PDB entry 9JQD | electron microscopy, 1.81 A resolution | chains A and F of the 24 polymer chains in the assembly

[Chain A (and F)]
Name: Ferritin heavy chain
Organism: Homo sapiens
Notes: EC 1.16.3.1; chain F of this document is another copy of the same molecule, construct and numbering; everything in this record applies to it too
UniProtKB: P02794 (FRIH_HUMAN); residues 0-182 here correspond to UniProt positions 1-183 (UniProt number = residue number + 1)
Sequence (183 residues; row label = number of the first residue in the row; numbering starts at 0):
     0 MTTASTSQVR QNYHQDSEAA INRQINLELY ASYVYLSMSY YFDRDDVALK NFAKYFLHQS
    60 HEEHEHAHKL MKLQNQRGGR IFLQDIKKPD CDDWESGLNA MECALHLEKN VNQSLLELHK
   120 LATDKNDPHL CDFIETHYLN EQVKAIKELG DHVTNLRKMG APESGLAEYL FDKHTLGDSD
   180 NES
Disordered / not traced: 0-4, 177-182
Sequence notes: engineered mutation H63 (Arg64 in P02794), H67 (Glu68 in P02794)
Modified residues: H63 (N1-methylated histidine; MHS); H67 (N1-methylated histidine; MHS)
Swiss-Prot annotation at these positions:
  - binding site (Fe cation): E27, E62, H65, E107, Q141
  - site: R22 (Essential for association with cargo receptor NCOA4)
  - modified residue: M0 (N-acetylmethionine), T1 (N-acetylthreonine), S178 (Phosphoserine), S182 (Phosphoserine)
Metal / ion sites: Fe ion: E27, E62, H65
Reported in the primary citation:
  - Fe ion coordination: E27, S59, H60, E62, H65

[How chain A and chain F interact]
Pairs across the interface - 24 pairs, chain A then chain F:
  Q7(A) - L104(F)
  Q7(A) - K108(F)  hydrogen bond (backbone-side chain)
  Q7(A) - G149(F)  hydrogen bond (side chain-backbone)
  Q7(A) - V152(F)
  Q7(A) - T153(F)  hydrogen bond
  Q7(A) - R156(F)
  V8(A) - I145(F)
  R9(A) - K108(F)  hydrogen bond (backbone-side chain)
  Q10(A) - K108(F)  hydrogen bond (side chain-backbone)
  Q10(A) - N111(F)  hydrogen bond
  Q10(A) - Q112(F)
  Q10(A) - I145(F)
  N11(A) - L115(F)
  N74(A) - K146(F)
  Q75(A) - V142(F)
  Q75(A) - K143(F)
  R76(A) - V142(F)
  P127(A) - L115(F)  hydrophobic
  P127(A) - H118(F)
  P127(A) - L138(F)  hydrophobic
  H128(A) - L138(F)
  H128(A) - N139(F)  hydrogen bond
  H128(A) - V142(F)
  D131(A) - E134(F)
Also at the interface, not in a pair above, chain A (12 interface residues in all): E134

[In short]
12 residues of chain A and 17 residues of chain F are in contact, with 7 hydrogen bonds. Among the polar pairs
are Q7(A)-K108(F), Q7(A)-G149(F) and Q7(A)-T153(F). From UniProt: 5 Fe cation-binding residues on chain A.
From the paper: Fe ion coordination by E27(A), S59(A) and H60(A) among others.
Both chains are Ferritin heavy chain (Homo sapiens). Entry 9JQD (Cryo-EM structure of ferritin variant
R63MeH/R67MeH) was determined by electron microscopy together with 9JIU, 9JQB, 9JQC and 9JQE from the same
study.
